PDB entry 2FLD | X-ray diffraction, 2.00 A resolution | chains C and A of the 4 polymer chains in the assembly

Chain C:
Molecule: 24-nt DNA strand
Notes: engineered mutation(s): L28K, R83T
Sequence (24 nucleotides; each row starts with the number of its first residue):
   501 GCAGAAGGTC GTGAGACCGT TCCG
Bound ions: Ca2+ site 1: DA514 (shared with Asp22(A) of chain A; 1 residue of chain B; 1 residue of chain D); Ca2+ site 2: DG515 (shared with Gly21(A) of chain A; 1 residue of chain B; 1 residue of chain D); Na+: DG515 (shared with Asp22(A) of chain A; 1 residue of chain B; 2 residues of chain D)

Chain A:
Molecule: DNA endonuclease I-msoi
From: Monomastix sp
Reference sequence: Q8WKW7 (Q8WKW7_MONSK); residue numbers follow UniProt; this construct covers 6-170
Sequence (165 residues; row label = number of the first residue in the row):
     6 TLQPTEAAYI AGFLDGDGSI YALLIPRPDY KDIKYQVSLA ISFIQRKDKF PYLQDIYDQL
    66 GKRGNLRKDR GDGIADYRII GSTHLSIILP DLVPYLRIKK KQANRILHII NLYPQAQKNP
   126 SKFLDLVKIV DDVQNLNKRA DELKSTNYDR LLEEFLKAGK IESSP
Disordered / not traced: 167-170
Construct notes: engineered mutation Leu28 (Lys in Q8WKW7), Arg83 (Thr in Q8WKW7)
Bound ions: Ca2+ site 1: Gly21 (shared with 1 residue of chain B; DG515(C) of chain C; 1 residue of chain D); Ca2+ site 2: Asp22 (shared with 1 residue of chain B; DA514(C) of chain C; 1 residue of chain D); Na+: Asp22 (shared with 1 residue of chain B; DG515(C) of chain C; 2 residues of chain D)
What the authors report for this chain:
  - binding site for the 24-nt DNA strand (chain C): Arg83 (proposed by the authors, not directly observed)
  - specificity-determining residues: Arg83
  - specificity-determining residues: Leu28 (proposed by the authors, not directly observed)

Chain C / chain A interface:
Residue-residue contacts (24):
  DG513(C) with Arg51(A), salt bridge to the phosphate; Ile79(A), sugar contact
  DA514(C) with Asp22(A), phosphate contact; Ile49(A), sugar contact; Gln50(A), hydrogen bond to the phosphate; Arg51(A), hydrogen bond to the phosphate; Arg75(A), base contact
  DG515(C) with Gly21(A), phosphate contact; Asp22(A), phosphate contact; Gly23(A), sugar contact; Ser24(A), sugar contact; Ile49(A), base contact; Arg75(A), hydrogen bond to the base
  DA516(C) with Gly23(A), phosphate contact; Ser24(A), hydrogen bond to the phosphate; Arg75(A), base contact; Lys104(A), salt bridge to the phosphate; Asn142(A), sugar contact
  DC517(C) with Tyr26(A), phosphate contact; Leu28(A), sugar contact; Arg83(A), base contact; Gln139(A), phosphate contact; Asn142(A), hydrogen bond to the phosphate
  DC518(C) with Leu28(A), phosphate contact
Interface residues without a listed pair, chain A (18 interface residues in all): Ile25, Ala27, Val138

Overview:
Chain C and chain A form an interface of 6 and 18 residues respectively; the contacts include 5 hydrogen bonds
and 2 salt bridges. Polar pairs include DG515(C)-Arg75(A), DA514(C)-Gln50(A) and DA514(C)-Arg51(A). From the
paper: a binding site for the 24-nt DNA strand (chain C) at Arg83(A); specificity determinants Arg83(A) and
Leu28(A).
Here chain C is a 24-nt DNA strand and chain A is DNA endonuclease I-msoi (Monomastix sp). Entry 2FLD (I-MsoI
Re-Designed for Altered DNA Cleavage Specificity) was determined by X-ray diffraction.
